Entry 1JLR (X-ray diffraction, 2.45 A resolution); this record covers chains B and C of the 4 polymer chains in the assembly.

Chain B (and C):
Molecule: Uracil Phosphoribosyltransferase
Organism: Toxoplasma gondii
Notes: EC 2.4.2.9; chain C of this document is another copy of the same molecule, construct and numbering; everything in this record applies to it too
UniProt: Q26998 (UPP_TOXGO); residues 2-244 here = UniProt positions 2-244
Chain sequence (243 residues; row label = number of the first residue in the row):
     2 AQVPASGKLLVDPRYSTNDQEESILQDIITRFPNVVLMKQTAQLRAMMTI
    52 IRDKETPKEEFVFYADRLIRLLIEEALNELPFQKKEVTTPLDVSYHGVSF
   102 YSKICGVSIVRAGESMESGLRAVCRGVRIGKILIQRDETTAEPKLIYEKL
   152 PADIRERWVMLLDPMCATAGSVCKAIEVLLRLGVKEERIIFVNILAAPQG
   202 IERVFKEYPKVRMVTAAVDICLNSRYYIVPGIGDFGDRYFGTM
Disordered / not traced: 2-9
Differences from the reference sequence: conflict Q84 (Glu in Q26998), E157 (Asp in Q26998); engineered mutation V128 (Cys in Q26998)
Small-molecule neighbours:
  - GTP (guanosine-5'-triphosphate), molecule 1: Q44, Y65, R68
  - GTP, molecule 2: L78, L81, F101, Y102, S103, K104, I105, V124, C125, R129, R158
Curated features (UniProtKB/Swiss-Prot):
  - binding site (GTP): K59, R68, Y102 to I105, R129, R158
  - binding site (5-phospho-alpha-D-ribose 1-diphosphate): R112, R137, D164 to S172, D235
  - binding site (uracil): I229, G234 to F236
  - mutagenesis: K59 (K59A: GTP-induced enzymatic activation is reduced 4-fold), R68 (R68A: GTP-induced enzymatic activation is reduced 2-fold), K150 (K150A: GTP-induced enzymatic activation is reduced 4-fold), D235 (D235A/N: No enzymatic activity)
What the authors report for this chain:
  - binding site for GTP: K59, Y65, R68, L78, F101, K104, I105, C125, R129, R158
  - specificity-determining residues: R68
  - mutagenesis - K59A, K150A: abolished catalytic activity on GTP
  - mutagenesis - R68A: decreased catalytic activity on GTP
  - catalytic residues: D235 (proposed by the authors, not directly observed)
  - mutagenesis - D235A, D235N: abolished catalytic activity

Chain B / chain C interface:
Residue-residue contacts (39):
  K59(B) - G127(C)
  K59(B) - R129(C)
  V63(B) - R122(C)
  R112(B) - Y148(C)  hydrogen bond
  R112(B) - K150(C)
  E115(B) - E115(C)
  E115(B) - K132(C)  salt bridge
  R122(B) - Y240(C)  hydrogen bond (side chain-backbone)
  R122(B) - F241(C)
  G127(B) - K59(C)  hydrogen bond (backbone-side chain)
  R129(B) - K59(C)
  R129(B) - F241(C)
  R129(B) - G242(C)  hydrogen bond (side chain-backbone)
  I130(B) - F241(C)  hydrogen bond (backbone-backbone)
  I130(B) - T243(C)
  K132(B) - E115(C)  salt bridge
  K132(B) - F241(C)
  L134(B) - Y148(C)  hydrophobic
  Q136(B) - Y148(C)
  I147(B) - I147(C)  hydrophobic
  Y148(B) - R112(C)
  Y148(B) - L134(C)  hydrophobic
  Y148(B) - Q136(C)
  K150(B) - R112(C)
  K150(B) - D238(C)  salt bridge
  K150(B) - T243(C)
  L151(B) - T243(C)
  D238(B) - K150(C)  salt bridge
  Y240(B) - R122(C)  hydrogen bond (backbone-side chain)
  F241(B) - R122(C)
  F241(B) - R129(C)
  F241(B) - I130(C)  hydrogen bond (backbone-backbone)
  F241(B) - K132(C)
  G242(B) - R129(C)  hydrogen bond (backbone-side chain)
  T243(B) - I130(C)
  T243(B) - K150(C)
  T243(B) - L151(C)
  T243(B) - P152(C)
  M244(B) - R129(C)
Interface residues without a listed pair, chain B (26 interface residues in all): E60, E118, R126, V128, P152
Interface residues without a listed pair, chain C (24 interface residues in all): E60, V63, E118, R126

Summary:
26 residues of chain B face 24 of chain C across their interface, with 8 hydrogen bonds and 4 salt bridges.
Among the polar pairs are E115(B)-K132(C), K150(B)-D238(C) and R112(B)-Y148(C). From the paper: the catalytic
residue D235(B); K59A and K150A of chain B abolish catalytic activity on GTP; 5 substitutions were tested in
all.
Chain B and chain C are both Uracil Phosphoribosyltransferase (Toxoplasma gondii); the structure, Structure of
the uracil phosphoribosyltransferase GTP complex 2 mutant C128V, was determined by X-ray diffraction (same
publication as 1JLS).
